PDB entry 6ZQV | electron microscopy, 2.60 A resolution | chains C and F of the 6 polymer chains in the assembly

# Chain C
Name: Genome polyprotein
From: Spondweni virus
Reference sequence: C8XPB6 (C8XPB6_9FLAV); residues 1-505 here correspond to UniProt positions 290-794 (UniProt number = residue number + 289)
Sequence (505 residues; row label = number of the first residue in the row):
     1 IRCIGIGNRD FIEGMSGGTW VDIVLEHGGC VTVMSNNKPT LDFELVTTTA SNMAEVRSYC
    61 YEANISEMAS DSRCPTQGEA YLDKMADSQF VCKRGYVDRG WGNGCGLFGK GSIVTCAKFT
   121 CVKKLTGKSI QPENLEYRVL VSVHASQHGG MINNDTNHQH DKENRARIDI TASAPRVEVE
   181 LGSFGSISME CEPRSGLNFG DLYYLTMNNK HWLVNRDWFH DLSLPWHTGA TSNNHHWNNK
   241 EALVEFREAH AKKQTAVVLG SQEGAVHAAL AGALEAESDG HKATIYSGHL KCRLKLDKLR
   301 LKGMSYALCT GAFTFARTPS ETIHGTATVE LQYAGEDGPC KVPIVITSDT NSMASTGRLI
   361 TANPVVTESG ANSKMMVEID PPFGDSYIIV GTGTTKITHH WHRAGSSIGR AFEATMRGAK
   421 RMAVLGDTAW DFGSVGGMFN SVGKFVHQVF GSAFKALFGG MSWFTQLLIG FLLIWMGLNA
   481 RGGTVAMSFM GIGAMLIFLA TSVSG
Unresolved in the structure: 505
Disulfides: C3-C30, C60-C121, C92-C116, C191-C292, C309-C340
Glycans and other covalent adducts: N-acetylglucosamine (NAG) linked to N154
Sequence notes: conflict N37 (Asp326 in C8XPB6), I187 (Phe476 in C8XPB6)
Reported in the primary citation:
  - post-translational modification sites: N154
  - binding site for 1,2-Distearoyl-sn-glycerophosphoethanolamine: H447, G451, F454, L499

# Chain F
Name: Genome polyprotein
From: Spondweni virus
Reference sequence: A0A2L1GGB4 (A0A2L1GGB4_9FLAV); residues 95-169 here correspond to UniProt positions 215-289 (UniProt number = residue number + 120)
Sequence (75 residues; numbered 95 to 169; the number before each row is that of its first residue):
    95 SITLPSHASQ KLETRSSTWL ESREYSKYLI KVENWILRNP GYALVAAVIG WTLGSSRSQK
   155 IIFVTLLMLV APAYS
Unresolved in the structure: 95

# Interface between chain C and chain F
Contacting residue pairs - 27 pairs, chain C then chain F:
  D217(C) - R132(F)  salt bridge
  D221(C) - R132(F)  salt bridge
  E241(C) - R117(F)  hydrogen bond (backbone-side chain)
  A242(C) - R117(F)
  V244(C) - R117(F)  hydrogen bond (backbone-side chain)
  E245(C) - L114(F)
  E245(C) - S116(F)  hydrogen bond
  E245(C) - R117(F)  salt bridge
  R247(C) - S111(F)  hydrogen bond
  H250(C) - S110(F)
  V257(C) - W113(F)  hydrophobic
  L259(C) - W113(F)  hydrophobic
  A268(C) - I96(F)
  A456(C) - G135(F)
  L457(C) - G135(F)
  L457(C) - Y136(F)
  F458(C) - V139(F)  hydrophobic
  G460(C) - W129(F)
  G460(C) - N133(F)
  S462(C) - Y168(F)
  F464(C) - Y168(F)
  F464(C) - S169(F)
  T465(C) - Y168(F)
  L468(C) - V164(F)  hydrophobic
  M476(C) - I143(F)  hydrophobic
  M476(C) - T146(F)
  M476(C) - L147(F)  hydrophobic
Other interface residues (no listed pair), chain C (26 interface residues in all): E248, M461, I469, L472, L473, W475
Other interface residues (no listed pair), chain F (25 interface residues in all): R109, T112, E115, N128, L161, A165

# Overview
26 residues of chain C face 25 of chain F across their interface; the contacts include 4 hydrogen bonds and 3
salt bridges. Polar contacts include D217(C)-R132(F), D221(C)-R132(F) and E245(C)-R117(F). From the paper: a
binding site for 1,2-Distearoyl-sn-glycerophosphoethanolamine at H447(C), G451(C) and F454(C) among others; a
modification site at N154(C).
Chain C is Genome polyprotein and chain F is Genome polyprotein, both from Spondweni virus; the structure,
Cryo-EM structure of mature Spondweni virus, was determined by electron microscopy (same publication as 6ZQI,
6ZQJ, 6ZQU and 6ZQW).
